PDB entry 3MG4 | X-ray diffraction, 3.11 A resolution | chains O and U of the 28 polymer chains in the assembly

[Chain O]
Molecule: Proteasome component Y7
Organism: Saccharomyces cerevisiae
Notes: EC 3.4.25.1
UniProt: P23639 (PSA2_YEAST); the construct lacks a stretch of the UniProt sequence and is renumbered around it, so the offset changes along the chain: 4-102 = UniProt 1-99; 103-147 = UniProt 101-145; 148-200 = UniProt 147-199; 202-209 = UniProt 200-207; 2 more segments
Amino-acid sequence (250 residues; each row starts with the number of its first residue; note: 1 number in that range is skipped by the numbering (no residue carries it; nothing is unmodelled there); a row labelled like 217A-217B holds insertion residues (217A, then the next letters in order)):
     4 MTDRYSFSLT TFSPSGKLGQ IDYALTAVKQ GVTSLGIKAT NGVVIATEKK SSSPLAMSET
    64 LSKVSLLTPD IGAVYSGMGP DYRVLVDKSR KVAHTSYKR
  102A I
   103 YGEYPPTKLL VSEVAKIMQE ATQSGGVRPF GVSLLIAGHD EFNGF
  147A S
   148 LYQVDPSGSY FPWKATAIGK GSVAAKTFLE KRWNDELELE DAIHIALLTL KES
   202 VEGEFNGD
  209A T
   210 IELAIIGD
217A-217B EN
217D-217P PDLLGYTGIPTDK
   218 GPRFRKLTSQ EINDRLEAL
Curated features (UniProtKB/Swiss-Prot):
  - cross-link: Lys-110 (Glycyl lysine isopeptide (Lys-Gly) (interchain with G-Cter in ubiquitin))

[Chain U]
Molecule: Proteasome component C7-alpha
Organism: Saccharomyces cerevisiae
Notes: EC 3.4.25.1
UniProt: P21243 (PSA6_YEAST); the construct lacks a stretch of the UniProt sequence and is renumbered around it, so the offset changes along the chain: 6-34 = UniProt 10-38; 35-143 = UniProt 40-148; 144-179 = UniProt 150-185; 180-184 = UniProt 191-195; 2 more segments
Amino-acid sequence (243 residues; each row starts with the number of its first residue; note: 1 number in that range is skipped by the numbering (no residue carries it; nothing is unmodelled there); a row labelled like 179A-179E holds insertion residues (179A, then the next letters in order)):
     6 AGYDRHITIF SPEGRLYQVE YAFKATNQT
   34A N
    35 INSLAVRGKD CTVVISQKKV PDKLLDPTTV SYIFCISRTI GMVVNGPIPD ARNAALRAKA
    95 EAAEFRYKYG YDMPCDVLAK RMANLSQIYT QRAYMRPLGV ILTFVSVDE
  143A E
   144 LGPSIYKTDP AGYYVGYKAT ATGPKQQEIT TNLENH
179A-179E FKKSK
   180 IDHIN
184G-184H EE
   185 SWEKVVEFAI THMIDALGTE FSKNDLEVGV ATKD
   220 KFFTLSAENI EERLVAIAEQ D

[Interface between chain O and chain U]
Pairs across the interface (66; chain O residue first):
  Thr-5(O) / Tyr-128(U)
  Asp-6(O) / Arg-126(U)  salt bridge
  Asp-6(O) / Tyr-128(U)
  Tyr-8(O) / Ile-12(U)
  Tyr-8(O) / Ala-127(U)  hydrophobic
  Tyr-8(O) / Tyr-128(U)  hydrophobic
  Leu-12(O) / Ile-14(U)  hydrophobic
  Leu-12(O) / Ala-127(U)  hydrophobic
  Gln-23(O) / Ile-14(U)
  Gln-23(O) / Phe-15(U)  hydrogen bond (side chain-backbone)
  Tyr-26(O) / Phe-15(U)
  Tyr-26(O) / Ser-16(U)
  Tyr-26(O) / Pro-17(U)  hydrophobic
  Tyr-26(O) / Gly-19(U)
  Ala-27(O) / Phe-15(U)  hydrophobic
  Thr-29(O) / Pro-17(U)
  Thr-29(O) / Glu-18(U)
  Ala-30(O) / Gly-19(U)
  Gln-33(O) / Glu-18(U)
  Ser-56(O) / Thr-173(U)
  Ser-56(O) / Glu-177(U)
  Pro-57(O) / Lys-161(U)  hydrogen bond (backbone-side chain)
  Pro-57(O) / Glu-177(U)
  Leu-58(O) / Tyr-160(U)
  Leu-58(O) / Lys-161(U)  hydrogen bond (backbone-backbone)
  Leu-58(O) / Ala-162(U)
  Leu-58(O) / Thr-173(U)
  Leu-58(O) / Glu-177(U)
  Leu-58(O) / Phe-179A(U)  hydrophobic
  Ala-59(O) / Gly-159(U)
  Ala-59(O) / Tyr-160(U)  hydrophobic
  Met-60(O) / Val-158(U)
  Met-60(O) / Gly-159(U)  hydrogen bond (backbone-backbone)
  Met-60(O) / Tyr-160(U)
  Met-60(O) / Lys-161(U)
  Thr-63(O) / Val-158(U)
  Thr-63(O) / Gly-159(U)  hydrogen bond (side chain-backbone)
  Leu-64(O) / Tyr-156(U)
  Met-81(O) / Phe-15(U)  hydrophobic
  Met-81(O) / Leu-21(U)  hydrophobic
  Pro-83(O) / Gln-121(U)
  Pro-83(O) / Ala-154(U)
  Pro-83(O) / Gly-155(U)
  Pro-83(O) / Tyr-156(U)
  Asp-84(O) / Gln-121(U)
  Arg-86(O) / Ala-117(U)
  Arg-86(O) / Asn-118(U)
  Arg-86(O) / Gly-155(U)  hydrogen bond (side chain-backbone)
  Arg-86(O) / Tyr-157(U)
  Val-87(O) / Asn-118(U)
  Val-87(O) / Gln-121(U)
  Asp-90(O) / Lys-114(U)  salt bridge
  Asp-90(O) / Asn-118(U)
  Gly-127(O) / Arg-126(U)
  Gly-128(O) / Arg-126(U)
  Gly-128(O) / Ala-127(U)  hydrogen bond (backbone-backbone)
  Val-129(O) / Gln-125(U)
  Val-129(O) / Arg-126(U)
  Arg-130(O) / Thr-13(U)
  Arg-130(O) / Phe-15(U)
  Arg-130(O) / Leu-21(U)
  Arg-130(O) / Thr-124(U)  hydrogen bond (side chain-backbone)
  Arg-130(O) / Gln-125(U)  hydrogen bond (backbone-backbone)
  Pro-131(O) / Phe-15(U)
  Phe-132(O) / Gln-125(U)
  Gly-133(O) / Phe-15(U)
Interface residues without a listed pair, chain O (31 interface residues in all): Ala-123
Interface residues without a listed pair, chain U (33 interface residues in all): Arg-41, Tyr-149, Leu-176

[Summary]
31 residues of chain O face 33 of chain U across their interface; the contacts include 9 hydrogen bonds and 2
salt bridges. Polar pairs include Asp-6(O)/Arg-126(U), Asp-90(O)/Lys-114(U) and Gln-23(O)/Phe-15(U).
Here chain O is Proteasome component Y7 and chain U is Proteasome component C7-alpha, both from Saccharomyces
cerevisiae. Entry 3MG4 (Structure of yeast 20S proteasome with Compound 1) was determined by X-ray diffraction
together with 3MG0, 3MG6, 3MG7 and 3MG8 from the same study.
